PDB entry 9GCH | electron microscopy, 1.90 A resolution | chains A and F of the 6 polymer chains in the assembly

# Chain A
Protein: 3-hydroxyacyl-CoA dehydrogenase type-2
From: Homo sapiens
Notes: EC 1.1.1.35, 1.1.1.62, 1.1.1.239, 1.1.1.178, 1.1.1.53, 1.1.1.159
UniProtKB: Q99714 (HCD2_HUMAN); residues 1-261 here = UniProt positions 1-261
Amino-acid sequence (261 residues; each row starts with the number of its first residue):
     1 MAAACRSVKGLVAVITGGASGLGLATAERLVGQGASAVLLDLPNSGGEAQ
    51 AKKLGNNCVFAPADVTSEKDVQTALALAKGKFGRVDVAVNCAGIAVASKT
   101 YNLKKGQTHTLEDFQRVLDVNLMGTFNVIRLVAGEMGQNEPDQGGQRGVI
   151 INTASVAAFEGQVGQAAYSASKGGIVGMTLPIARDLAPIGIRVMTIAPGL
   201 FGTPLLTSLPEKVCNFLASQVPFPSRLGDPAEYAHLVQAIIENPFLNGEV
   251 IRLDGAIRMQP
Disordered / not traced: 1-6
UniProt features mapped onto this chain:
  - active site: Tyr168 (Proton acceptor)
  - binding site (NAD(+)): Ser20, Leu22, Asp41, Asp64, Val65, Cys91, Tyr168, Lys172, Phe201, Thr203
  - binding site (substrate): Ser155
  - modified residue: Ala2 (N-acetylalanine), Lys53 (N6-acetyllysine), Lys69 (N6-acetyllysine), Lys99 (N6-acetyllysine), Lys105 (N6-acetyllysine), Lys212 (N6-acetyllysine)

# Chain F
Protein: tRNA methyltransferase 10 homolog C
From: Homo sapiens
Notes: EC 2.1.1.-, 2.1.1.218, 2.1.1.221
UniProtKB: Q7L0Y3 (TM10C_HUMAN); residue numbers follow UniProt; this construct covers 70-403
Amino-acid sequence (356 residues; row label = number of the first residue in the row):
    70 MKSSVQEECVSTISSSKDEDPLAATREFIEMWRLLGREVPEHITEEELKT
   120 LMECVSNTAKKKYLKYLYTKEKVKKARQIKKEMKAAAREEAKNIKLLETT
   170 EEDKQKNFLFLRLWDRNMDIAMGWKGAQAMQFGQPLVFDMAYENYMKRKE
   220 LQNTVSQLLESEGWNRRNVDPFHIYFCNLKIDGALHRELVKRYQEKWDKL
   270 LLTSTEKSHVDLFPKDSIIYLTADSPNVMTTFRHDKVYVIGSFVDKSMQP
   320 GTSLAKAKRLNLATECLPLDKYLQWEIGNKNLTLDQMIRILLCLKNNGNW
   370 QEALQFVPKRKHTGFLEISQHSQEFINRLKKAKTAENLYFQSHHHHHHDY
   420 KDDDDK
Disordered / not traced: 70-91, 165-174, 386-425
Construct notes: expression tag (404-425)
UniProt features mapped onto this chain:
  - modified residue: Ser84 (Phosphoserine)
Residues lining bound ligands: S-adenosylmethionine (SAM): Leu290, Thr291, Ala292, Asp293, Val308, Ile309, Gly310, Phe312, Asp314, Gln318, Pro319, Gly320, Thr321, Ser322, Glu334, Cys335, Leu336, Leu338, Lys349, Asn350, Leu351, Leu353, Met356

# Chain A / chain F interface
Contacting residue pairs (28):
  Ala97(A) - Phe201(F)
  Lys99(A) - Phe201(F)
  Lys104(A) - Asp239(F)
  Lys104(A) - His303(F)
  Lys104(A) - Lys364(F)  hydrogen bond (side chain-backbone)
  Lys104(A) - Asn366(F)
  Gln162(A) - Trp193(F)
  Val163(A) - Gln197(F)
  Val163(A) - Phe201(F)
  Gly164(A) - Phe201(F)
  Leu209(A) - Gln200(F)
  Lys212(A) - Trp266(F)
  Lys212(A) - Asp267(F)
  Lys212(A) - Leu269(F)  hydrogen bond (side chain-backbone)
  Lys212(A) - Leu270(F)
  Lys212(A) - Leu271(F)  hydrogen bond (side chain-backbone)
  Val213(A) - Ala196(F)
  Val213(A) - Met199(F)  hydrophobic
  Val213(A) - Gln200(F)
  Phe216(A) - Ile189(F)
  Phe216(A) - Gly192(F)
  Phe216(A) - Trp193(F)
  Phe216(A) - Ala196(F)  hydrophobic
  Leu217(A) - Trp193(F)  hydrophobic
  Gln220(A) - Ile189(F)
  Gln220(A) - Trp193(F)
  Gln260(A) - Trp193(F)
  Pro261(A) - Gln197(F)
Other interface residues (no listed pair), chain A (18 interface residues in all): Ser98, Pro210, Arg258, Met259

# Overview
Chain A and chain F form an interface of 18 and 17 residues respectively; the contacts include 3 hydrogen
bonds. Among the polar pairs are Lys104(A)-Lys364(F), Lys212(A)-Leu269(F) and Lys212(A)-Leu271(F). Ligands of
chain F: S-adenosylmethionine.
Here chain A is 3-hydroxyacyl-CoA dehydrogenase type-2 and chain F is tRNA methyltransferase 10 homolog C,
both from Homo sapiens. Entry 9GCH (Human mitochondrial RNase Z with tRNA-His-CCA, SDR5C1/TRMT10C focus) was
determined by electron microscopy, deposited together with 9EY0.
